Entry 8U4S (electron microscopy, 3.35 A resolution); this record covers chains H and R of the 9 polymer chains in the assembly.

[Chain H]
Name: REGN7663 Fab heavy chain
From: Homo sapiens
Notes: antibody fragment or engineered binder
Chain sequence (240 residues; row label = number of the first residue in the row):
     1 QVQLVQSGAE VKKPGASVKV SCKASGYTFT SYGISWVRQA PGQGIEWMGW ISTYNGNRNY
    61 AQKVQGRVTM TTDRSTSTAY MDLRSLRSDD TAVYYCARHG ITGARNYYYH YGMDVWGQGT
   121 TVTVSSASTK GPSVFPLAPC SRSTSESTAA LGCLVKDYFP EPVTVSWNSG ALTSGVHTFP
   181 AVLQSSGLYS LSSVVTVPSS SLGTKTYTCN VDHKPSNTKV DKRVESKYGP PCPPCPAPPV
Not modelled in the structure: 126-240
Disulfides: Cys22-Cys96

[Chain R]
Name: C-X-C chemokine receptor type 4
From: Homo sapiens
UniProt: P61073 (CXCR4_HUMAN); residues 2-352 carry their UniProt numbers (351 of 613 residues fall inside the UniProt entry; the rest is not from it)
Chain sequence (632 residues; row label = number of the first residue in the row; numbers below 1 keep their minus sign (Met-17 is residue -17)):
   -17 MKTIIALSYI FCLVFAGAPE GISIYTSDNY TEEMGSGDYD SMKEPCFREE NANFNKIFLP
    43 TIYSIIFLTG IVGNGLVILV MGYQKKLRSM TDKYRLHLSV ADLLFVITLP FWAVDAVANW
   103 YFGNFLCKAV HVIYTVSLYS SVLILAFISL DRYLAIVHAT NSQRPRKLLA EKVVYVGVWI
   163 PALLLTIPDF IFANVSEADD RYICDRFYPN DLWVVVFQFQ HIMVGLILPG IVILSCYCII
   223 ISKLSHSKGH QKRKALKTTV ILILAFFACW LPYYIGISID SFILLEIIKQ GCEFENTVHK
   283 WISITEALAF FHCCLNPILY AFLGAKFKTS AQHALTSVSR GSSLKILSKG KRGGHSSVST
   343 ESESSSFHSS GRPLEVLFQG PGGGGSVSKG EELFTGVVPI LVELDGDVNG HKFSVSGEGE
   403 GDATYGKLTL KFICTTGKLP VPWPTLVTTL TYGVQCFSRY PDHMKQHDFF KSAMPEGYVQ
   463 ERTIFFKDDG NYKTRAEVKF EGDTLVNRIE LKGIDFKEDG NILGHKLEYN YNSHNVYIMA
   523 DKQKNGIKVN FKIRHNIEDG SVQLADHYQQ NTPIGDGPVL LPDNHYLSTQ SKLSKDPNEK
   583 RDHMVLLEFV TAAGITLGMD ELYKDYKDDD DK
Not modelled in the structure: -17 to 23, 308-614
Construct notes: initiating methionine (-17); expression tag (-16 to 1); conflict Ser119 (Asn in P61073)
Disulfides: Cys28-Cys274, Cys109-Cys186
Residues lining bound ligands:
  - D21 ((2R)-1-(hexadecanoyloxy)-3-(phosphonooxy)propan-2-yl (9Z)-octadec-9-enoate), molecule 1: Asn33, Asn35, Phe36, Ile44, Ile286, Leu290, Phe293
  - D21, molecule 2: Ala250, Thr279, Lys282, Trp283, Ile286, Thr287, Leu290
Reported in the primary citation:
  - self-association interface (contacts with another copy of this molecule): Leu58, Lys239, Val242, Leu246

[Chain H / chain R interface]
Pairs across the interface - 41 pairs, chain H then chain R:
  Thr30(H) - Pro191(R)
  Ser31(H) - Phe189(R)
  Tyr32(H) - Ser178(R)  hydrogen bond
  Tyr32(H) - Glu179(R)  hydrogen bond (side chain-backbone)
  Trp50(H) - Phe29(R)  hydrophobic
  Tyr54(H) - Tyr190(R)
  Tyr54(H) - Pro191(R)
  Tyr54(H) - Asn192(R)
  Tyr54(H) - Val196(R)
  Asn55(H) - Asn192(R)
  Asn55(H) - Asp193(R)
  Gly56(H) - Met24(R)
  Asn57(H) - Lys25(R)  hydrogen bond (side chain-backbone)
  Asn57(H) - Pro27(R)
  Arg58(H) - Met24(R)
  Arg58(H) - Lys25(R)
  Arg58(H) - Pro27(R)
  Asn59(H) - Pro27(R)
  Arg74(H) - Pro191(R)
  Arg74(H) - Asn192(R)
  Ile101(H) - Ser178(R)
  Ile101(H) - Ile185(R)  hydrophobic
  Thr102(H) - Phe189(R)
  Gly103(H) - Phe189(R)
  Ala104(H) - Arg30(R)
  Ala104(H) - Asp187(R)
  Ala104(H) - Arg188(R)  hydrogen bond (backbone-backbone)
  Arg105(H) - Arg30(R)  hydrogen bond (backbone-side chain)
  Arg105(H) - Asp187(R)  hydrogen bond (backbone-side chain)
  Asn106(H) - Arg30(R)
  Asn106(H) - Ile185(R)
  Asn106(H) - Asp187(R)  hydrogen bond (backbone-side chain)
  Tyr107(H) - Phe29(R)
  Tyr107(H) - Arg30(R)
  Tyr108(H) - Arg30(R)
  Tyr108(H) - Glu32(R)  hydrogen bond
  Tyr109(H) - Phe29(R)  hydrophobic
  His110(H) - Asp181(R)
  Tyr111(H) - Ala180(R)  hydrophobic
  Tyr111(H) - Asp181(R)
  Tyr111(H) - Arg183(R)
Also at the interface, not in a pair above, chain H (23 interface residues in all): Gly112
Also at the interface, not in a pair above, chain R (23 interface residues in all): Glu26, Cys28, Ile284

[In short]
Chain H and chain R each contribute 23 residues to their interface; the contacts include 8 hydrogen bonds.
Among the polar pairs are Tyr32(H)-Ser178(R), Tyr32(H)-Glu179(R) and Asn57(H)-Lys25(R). Ligands of chain R:
compound D21. From the paper: a self-association interface involving Leu58(R), Lys239(R) and Val242(R) among
others.
Chain H is REGN7663 Fab heavy chain and chain R is C-X-C chemokine receptor type 4, both from Homo sapiens;
the structure, Structure of trimeric CXCR4 in complex with REGN7663 Fab, was determined by electron
microscopy, deposited together with 8U4N, 8U4O, 8U4P, 8U4Q, 8U4R and 8U4T.
